PDB entry 5MKZ | X-ray diffraction, 1.62 A resolution | chain A

# Chain A
Name: Bromodomain-containing protein 4
Organism: Homo sapiens
UniProt: O60885 (BRD4_HUMAN), isoform O60885-3; residue numbers follow UniProt; this construct covers 44-168
Amino-acid sequence (127 residues; row label = number of the first residue in the row):
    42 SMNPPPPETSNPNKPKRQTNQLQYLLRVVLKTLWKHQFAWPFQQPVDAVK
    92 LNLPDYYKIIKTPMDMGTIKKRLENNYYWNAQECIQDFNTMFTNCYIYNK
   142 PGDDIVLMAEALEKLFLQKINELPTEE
Construct notes: expression tag (42-43)
Ligand contacts: RNK (4-chloranyl-2-methyl-5-[(3-methylthiophen-2-yl)methylamino]pyridazin-3-one): Trp81, Pro82, Phe83, Val87, Leu92, Leu94, Tyr97, Cys136, Tyr139, Asn140, Ile146
UniProt features mapped onto this chain:
  - site: Asn140 (Acetylated histone binding)
  - cross-link: Lys99 (Glycyl lysine isopeptide (Lys-Gly) (interchain with G-Cter in SUMO2))
  - natural variant: Asp145 (D145G: Found in a patient with a neurodevelopmental syndrome; uncertain significance)
  - mutagenesis: Asn140 (N140A: Abolishes binding to acetylated histones)

# Summary
Bound to chain A: compound RNK. Curated annotation (UniProt) lists one mutagenesis site.
Chain A is Bromodomain-containing protein 4 (Homo sapiens); the structure, N-TERMINAL BROMODOMAIN OF HUMAN
BRD4 WITH 4-chloro-2-methyl-5-(((3-methylthiophen-2-yl)methyl)amino)pyridazin-3(2H)-one, was determined by
X-ray diffraction, deposited together with 5MKX, 5MKY, 5ML0, 5MLI and 5MLJ.
